7NUW - chain A; structure by X-ray diffraction, 1.90 A resolution.

[Chain A]
Protein: Toll-like receptor 1
From: Homo sapiens
Notes: EC 3.2.2.6
UniProtKB: Q15399 (TLR1_HUMAN); residue numbers follow UniProt; this construct covers 625-785
Amino-acid sequence (162 residues; each row starts with the number of its first residue):
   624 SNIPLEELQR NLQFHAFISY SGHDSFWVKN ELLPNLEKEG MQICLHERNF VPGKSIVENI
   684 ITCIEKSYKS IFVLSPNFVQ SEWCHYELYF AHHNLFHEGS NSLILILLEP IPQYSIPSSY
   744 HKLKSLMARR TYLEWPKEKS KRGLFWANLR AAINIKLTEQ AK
Not modelled in the structure: 783-785
Differences from the reference sequence: expression tag (624)
Cystine bridges: Cys-707 forms a disulfide with the same residue of a neighbouring copy of this chain
Cystine bridges: Cys-667/Cys-686
Reported in the primary citation:
  - interface residues: Cys-707
  - conformationally variable residues (loop rearrangement): His-669 to Phe-673
  - mutagenesis - C707A: unchanged binding to Zn
  - mutagenesis - C667A: abolished binding to Zn
  - mutagenesis - C667A: abolished signaling
  - mutagenesis - H669A, E670A, N672A, N682A, C686A, C707A: unchanged signaling
  - self-association interface (contacts with another copy of this molecule); pairs are residue here / residue on that copy: Cys-707/Cys-707 (disulfide)
  - mutagenesis - C686A: decreased binding to Zn

[Overview]
The paper reports that C667A abolishes binding to Zn; the interface residue Cys-707; 7 substitutions were
tested in all.
Chain A is Toll-like receptor 1 (Homo sapiens); the structure, Crystal structure of the TIR domain of human
TLR1 (crystallised with Zn2+ ions), was determined by X-ray diffraction together with 7NUX from the same
study.
